3L9W - chains A and B; structure by X-ray diffraction, 1.75 A resolution.

== Chain A ==
Name: Glutathione-regulated potassium-efflux system protein kefC, linker, ancillary protein kefF
Source organism: Escherichia coli
UniProt: chimeric construct of P03819, P0A754: residues 401-988 from P03819 (KEFC_ECOLI) positions 401-620 (offset varies); residues 1001-1176 from P0A754 positions 1-176 (UniProt number = residue number - 1000)
Amino-acid sequence (413 residues; each row starts with the number of its first residue; note: 368 numbers in that range are skipped by the numbering (no residue carries them; nothing is unmodelled there)):
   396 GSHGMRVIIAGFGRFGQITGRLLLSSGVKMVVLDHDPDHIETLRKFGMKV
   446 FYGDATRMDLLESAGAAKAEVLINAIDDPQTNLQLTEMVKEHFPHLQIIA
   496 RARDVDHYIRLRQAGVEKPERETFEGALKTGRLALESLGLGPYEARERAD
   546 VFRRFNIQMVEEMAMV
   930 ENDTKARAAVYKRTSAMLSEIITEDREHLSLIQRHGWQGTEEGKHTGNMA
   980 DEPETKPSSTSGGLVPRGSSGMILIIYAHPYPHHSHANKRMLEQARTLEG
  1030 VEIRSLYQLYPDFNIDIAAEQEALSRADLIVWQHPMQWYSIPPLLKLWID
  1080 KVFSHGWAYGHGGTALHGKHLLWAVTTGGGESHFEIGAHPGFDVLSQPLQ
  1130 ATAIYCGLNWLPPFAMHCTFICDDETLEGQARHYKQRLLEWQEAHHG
Not modelled in the structure: 396-398, 930-999, 1175-1176
Differences from the reference sequence: expression tag (396-400); linker (989-1000)
Swiss-Prot annotation at these positions:
  - binding site (AMP): Gly-408 to Phe-410, Asp-429, His-430, His-434, Asp-449, Ala-450, Asp-472, Arg-496
  - binding site (glutathione): Gln-412, Arg-498 to Val-500, Arg-516
  - binding site (FMN): His-1008, Ser-1014 to Asn-1017, Met-1065 to Tyr-1068, Thr-1105 to Gly-1108
Residues lining bound ligands:
  - adenosine monophosphate (AMP): Gly-406, Phe-407, Gly-408, Arg-409, Phe-410, Gly-411, Leu-428, Asp-429, His-430, Asp-431, His-434, Gly-448, Asp-449, Ala-450, Thr-451, Ala-470, Ile-471, Asp-472, Thr-476, Arg-496
  - FMN (flavin mononucleotide): His-1008, Ser-1014, His-1015, Ala-1016, Asn-1017, Pro-1064, Met-1065, Gln-1066, Trp-1067, Tyr-1068, Thr-1105, Thr-1106, Gly-1107, Gly-1108, His-1112, Phe-1113, Thr-1148, Phe-1149
  - glutathione (GSH): Gly-408, Arg-409, Gln-412, Ile-413, Arg-416, Thr-437
  - Zn2+ (ZN): Tyr-1010, Pro-1011, His-1012, His-1013
Reported in the primary citation:
  - binding site for glutathione: Gln-412, Arg-416, Arg-498, Asp-499, Val-500, Arg-516, Asn-551
  - binding site for adenosine monophosphate: Asp-472
  - binding site for sulfate ion: Arg-416
  - self-association interface (contacts with another copy of this molecule): Phe-441
  - specificity-determining residues: Phe-441

== Chain B ==
Name: Glutathione-regulated potassium-efflux system protein kefC, linker, ancillary protein kefF
Source organism: Escherichia coli
UniProt: chimeric construct of P03819, P0A754: residues 401-988 from P03819 (KEFC_ECOLI) positions 401-620 (offset varies); residues 1001-1176 from P0A754 positions 1-176 (UniProt number = residue number - 1000)
Amino-acid sequence (413 residues; numbered 396 to 1176; 368 numbers in that range are skipped by the numbering (no residue carries them; nothing is unmodelled there); the number before each row is that of its first residue):
   396 GSHGMRVIIAGFGRFGQITGRLLLSSGVKMVVLDHDPDHIETLRKFGMKV
   446 FYGDATRMDLLESAGAAKAEVLINAIDDPQTNLQLTEMVKEHFPHLQIIA
   496 RARDVDHYIRLRQAGVEKPERETFEGALKTGRLALESLGLGPYEARERAD
   546 VFRRFNIQMVEEMAMVENDTKARAAVYKRTSAMLS
   949 EIITEDREHLSLIQRHGWQGTEEGKHTGNMADEPETKPSSTSGGLVPRGS
   999 SGMILIIYAHPYPHHSHANKRMLEQARTLEGVEIRSLYQLYPDFNIDIAA
  1049 EQEALSRADLIVWQHPMQWYSIPPLLKLWIDKVFSHGWAYGHGGTALHGK
  1099 HLLWAVTTGGGESHFEIGAHPGFDVLSQPLQATAIYCGLNWLPPFAMHCT
  1149 FICDDETLEGQARHYKQRLLEWQEAHHG
Not modelled in the structure: 396-398, 949-999, 1175-1176
Differences from the reference sequence: expression tag (396-400); linker (989-1000)
Swiss-Prot annotation at these positions:
  - binding site (AMP): Gly-408 to Phe-410, Asp-429, His-430, His-434, Asp-449, Ala-450, Asp-472, Arg-496
  - binding site (glutathione): Gln-412, Arg-498 to Val-500, Arg-516
  - binding site (FMN): His-1008, Ser-1014 to Asn-1017, Met-1065 to Tyr-1068, Thr-1105 to Gly-1108
Residues lining bound ligands:
  - adenosine monophosphate (AMP): Gly-406, Phe-407, Gly-408, Arg-409, Phe-410, Gly-411, Leu-428, Asp-429, His-430, Asp-431, His-434, Gly-448, Asp-449, Ala-450, Ala-470, Ile-471, Asp-472, Thr-476, Arg-496
  - FMN (flavin mononucleotide): His-1008, Ser-1014, His-1015, Ala-1016, Asn-1017, Pro-1064, Met-1065, Gln-1066, Trp-1067, Tyr-1068, Thr-1105, Thr-1106, Gly-1107, Gly-1108, His-1112, Phe-1113, Thr-1148, Phe-1149
  - glutathione (GSH): Arg-498, Asp-499, Val-500, Arg-516, Phe-519
  - Zn2+ (ZN): Tyr-1010, Pro-1011, His-1012, His-1013
Reported in the primary citation:
  - binding site for glutathione: Gln-412, Arg-416, Arg-498, Asp-499, Val-500, Arg-516, Asn-551
  - binding site for adenosine monophosphate: Asp-472
  - binding site for sulfate ion: Arg-416
  - self-association interface (contacts with another copy of this molecule): Phe-441
  - specificity-determining residues: Phe-441

== How chain A and chain B interact ==
Contacting residue pairs (203; chain A residue first):
  Arg-401(A) with Leu-533(B), hydrogen bond (side chain-backbone)
  Val-402(A) with Leu-533(B), hydrophobic
  Arg-409(A) with Arg-498(B), hydrogen bond (side chain-backbone); Asp-499(B); Glu-517(B), salt bridge; Thr-518(B)
  Phe-410(A) with Thr-518(B); Gly-521(B); Ala-522(B); Thr-525(B)
  Ile-413(A) with Phe-519(B), hydrophobic; Ala-522(B), hydrophobic; Leu-523(B), hydrophobic
  Thr-414(A) with Ala-522(B), hydrogen bond (side chain-backbone); Thr-525(B); Gly-526(B)
  Arg-416(A) with Phe-547(B); Asn-551(B); Met-554(B)
  Leu-417(A) with Leu-523(B); Gly-526(B); Arg-527(B); Arg-543(B); Ala-544(B), hydrophobic; Phe-547(B), hydrophobic
  Leu-418(A) with Leu-530(B), hydrophobic
  Ser-420(A) with Phe-547(B); Leu-579(B)
  Ser-421(A) with Leu-530(B); Arg-543(B), hydrogen bond
  Val-423(A) with Leu-533(B), hydrophobic
  Lys-440(A) with Thr-565(B); Ala-569(B)
  Phe-441(A) with Thr-565(B); Arg-568(B); Ala-569(B), hydrophobic; Tyr-572(B)
  Glu-465(A) with Ser-532(B); Leu-533(B)
  Val-466(A) with Ser-532(B); Leu-533(B), hydrophobic
  Ile-468(A) with Ala-529(B), hydrophobic
  Gln-492(A) with Ser-532(B), hydrogen bond (side chain-backbone)
  Ile-494(A) with Thr-525(B); Leu-528(B); Ala-529(B), hydrophobic; Ser-532(B)
  Arg-498(A) with Arg-409(B), hydrogen bond (backbone-side chain)
  Asp-499(A) with Arg-409(B)
  Lys-513(A) with Leu-528(B)
  Glu-515(A) with Gly-521(B); Lys-524(B); Thr-525(B)
  Glu-517(A) with Arg-409(B), salt bridge; Glu-517(B); Thr-518(B)
  Thr-518(A) with Phe-410(B); Glu-517(B)
  Phe-519(A) with Ile-413(B), hydrophobic
  Glu-520(A) with Glu-520(B); Gly-521(B); Lys-524(B), salt bridge
  Gly-521(A) with Phe-410(B); Glu-515(B); Glu-517(B)
  Ala-522(A) with Phe-410(B); Ile-413(B), hydrophobic; Thr-414(B), hydrogen bond (backbone-side chain)
  Leu-523(A) with Ile-413(B), hydrophobic; Leu-417(B)
  Lys-524(A) with Glu-515(B)
  Thr-525(A) with Phe-410(B); Ile-468(B); Ile-494(B); Glu-515(B)
  Gly-526(A) with Thr-414(B); Leu-417(B); Leu-418(B)
  Arg-527(A) with Pro-1040(B); Asp-1041(B), salt bridge
  Leu-528(A) with Ile-494(B); Lys-513(B)
  Ala-529(A) with Ile-468(B), hydrophobic; Ile-494(B), hydrophobic
  Leu-530(A) with Leu-418(B), hydrophobic; Ser-421(B)
  Ser-532(A) with Val-466(B); Gln-492(B), hydrogen bond (backbone-side chain); Ile-494(B)
  Leu-533(A) with Arg-401(B), hydrogen bond (backbone-side chain); Val-402(B), hydrophobic; Val-423(B), hydrophobic; Glu-465(B); Val-466(B), hydrophobic
  Gly-534(A) with His-1012(B), hydrogen bond (backbone-side chain)
  Leu-535(A) with His-1012(B)
  Gly-536(A) with His-1012(B)
  Pro-537(A) with Gln-1037(B); Pro-1040(B)
  Tyr-538(A) with Pro-1009(B); Tyr-1010(B); Tyr-1036(B), hydrophobic; Pro-1040(B), hydrophobic; Phe-1042(B), hydrophobic
  Glu-539(A) with Tyr-1010(B); His-1013(B), salt bridge
  Arg-541(A) with Pro-1040(B), hydrogen bond (side chain-backbone); Asp-1041(B); Phe-1042(B)
  Glu-542(A) with Tyr-1010(B), hydrogen bond
  Arg-543(A) with Leu-417(B); Ser-421(B), hydrogen bond
  Ala-544(A) with Leu-417(B), hydrophobic
  Phe-547(A) with Arg-416(B); Leu-417(B), hydrophobic
  Arg-548(A) with Lys-524(B)
  Phe-550(A) with Arg-416(B)
  Pro-1009(A) with Tyr-538(B)
  Tyr-1010(A) with Tyr-538(B); Glu-542(B), hydrogen bond; Lys-1080(B)
  His-1012(A) with Gly-534(B), hydrogen bond (side chain-backbone); Leu-535(B); Gly-536(B)
  His-1013(A) with Glu-539(B), salt bridge
  Tyr-1036(A) with Tyr-538(B), hydrophobic
  Gln-1037(A) with Pro-537(B)
  Pro-1040(A) with Arg-527(B); Pro-537(B); Tyr-538(B); Arg-541(B), hydrogen bond (backbone-side chain)
  Asp-1041(A) with Arg-527(B), salt bridge; Arg-541(B)
  Phe-1042(A) with Tyr-538(B), hydrophobic; Arg-541(B); Phe-1042(B), hydrophobic
  Gln-1066(A) with Lys-1075(B), hydrogen bond (backbone-side chain); Asp-1079(B), hydrogen bond
  Trp-1067(A) with Ile-1078(B); Asp-1079(B); Phe-1082(B); Tyr-1088(B), hydrophobic; Pro-1127(B); Thr-1131(B), hydrogen bond (backbone-side chain); Tyr-1134(B), hydrophobic; Cys-1135(B), hydrophobic
  Tyr-1068(A) with Pro-1127(B); Ala-1130(B); Thr-1131(B); Tyr-1134(B)
  Ser-1069(A) with Lys-1075(B)
  Ile-1070(A) with Lys-1075(B), hydrogen bond (backbone-side chain)
  Pro-1072(A) with Pro-1072(B); Lys-1075(B); Leu-1076(B), hydrophobic; Asp-1079(B)
  Lys-1075(A) with Gln-1066(B), hydrogen bond (side chain-backbone); Ser-1069(B); Ile-1070(B), hydrogen bond (side chain-backbone); Pro-1072(B)
  Leu-1076(A) with Pro-1072(B)
  Ile-1078(A) with Trp-1067(B)
  Asp-1079(A) with Gln-1066(B), hydrogen bond; Trp-1067(B); Pro-1072(B)
  Lys-1080(A) with Tyr-1010(B)
  Phe-1082(A) with Trp-1067(B)
  Tyr-1088(A) with Trp-1067(B), hydrophobic
  His-1112(A) with Tyr-1134(B)
  Ile-1115(A) with Gln-1126(B), hydrogen bond (backbone-side chain); Ala-1130(B); Ile-1133(B), hydrophobic
  Gly-1116(A) with Gln-1126(B); Gln-1129(B); Ile-1133(B)
  Ala-1117(A) with Gln-1126(B); Gln-1129(B), hydrogen bond (backbone-side chain)
  His-1118(A) with Asp-1122(B), salt bridge; Val-1123(B); Gln-1126(B), hydrogen bond (backbone-side chain)
  Asp-1122(A) with His-1118(B), salt bridge
  Val-1123(A) with Val-1123(B), hydrophobic; Gln-1126(B)
  Leu-1124(A) with Gln-1126(B)
  Gln-1126(A) with Ile-1115(B), hydrogen bond (side chain-backbone); Gly-1116(B); Ala-1117(B); His-1118(B), hydrogen bond (side chain-backbone); Val-1123(B); Leu-1124(B)
  Pro-1127(A) with Tyr-1068(B)
  Gln-1129(A) with Gly-1116(B); Ala-1117(B), hydrogen bond (side chain-backbone)
  Ala-1130(A) with Tyr-1068(B), hydrophobic; Ile-1115(B)
  Thr-1131(A) with Trp-1067(B); Tyr-1068(B)
  Ile-1133(A) with Ile-1115(B), hydrophobic
  Tyr-1134(A) with Trp-1067(B), hydrophobic; Tyr-1068(B); His-1112(B); Ile-1115(B)
  Cys-1135(A) with Trp-1067(B), hydrophobic
Also at the interface, not in a pair above, chain A (95 interface residues in all): Arg-496, Glu-531, Asn-551, Pro-1071, Pro-1119
Also at the interface, not in a pair above, chain B (96 interface residues in all): Arg-496, Met-558, Ser-580, Pro-1119

== In short ==
Chain A and chain B form an interface of 95 and 96 residues respectively, with 29 hydrogen bonds and 9 salt
bridges. Polar pairs include Arg-409(A)/Glu-517(B), Glu-520(A)/Lys-524(B) and Arg-527(A)/Asp-1041(B). The
paper reports a binding site for glutathione at Gln-412(A), Arg-416(A) and Gln-412(B) among others; a binding
site for adenosine monophosphate at Asp-472(A) and Asp-472(B).
Both chains are Glutathione-regulated potassium-efflux system protein kefC, linker, ancillary protein kefF
(Escherichia coli). Entry 3L9W (KefC C-terminal domain in complex with KefF and GSH) was determined by X-ray
diffraction together with 3L9X from the same study.
